PDB entry 3THS | X-ray diffraction, 2.50 A resolution | chains A and B of the 4 polymer chains in the assembly

# Chain A (and B)
Molecule: Glycine N-methyltransferase
Source organism: Rattus norvegicus
Notes: EC 2.1.1.20; chain B of this document is another copy of the same molecule, construct and numbering; everything in this record applies to it too
UniProtKB: P13255 (GNMT_RAT); residues 1-292 here correspond to UniProt positions 2-293 (UniProt number = residue number + 1)
Sequence (293 residues; each row starts with the number of its first residue):
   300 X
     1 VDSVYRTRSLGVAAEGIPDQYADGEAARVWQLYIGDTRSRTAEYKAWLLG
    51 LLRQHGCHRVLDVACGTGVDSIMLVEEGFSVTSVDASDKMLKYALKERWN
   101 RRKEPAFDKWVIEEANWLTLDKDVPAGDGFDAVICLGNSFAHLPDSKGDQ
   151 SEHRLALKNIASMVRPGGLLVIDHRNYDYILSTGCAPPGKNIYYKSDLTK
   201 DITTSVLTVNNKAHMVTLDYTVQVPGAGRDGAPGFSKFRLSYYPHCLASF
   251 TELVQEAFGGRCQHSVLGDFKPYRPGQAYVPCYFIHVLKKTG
Disordered / not traced: 225-233 (chain B: 226-232)
Differences from the reference sequence: acetylation (300)
Modified / non-standard residues: ACE (acetyl group) at position 300
Covalently attached groups: covalent link Val1-ACE_300
From the paper describing this entry:
  - binding site for 5-methyltetrahydrofolate pentaglutamate: Ser3, Val4, Tyr5, Leu207, His214, Thr217, Arg239
  - binding site for 5-methyltetrahydrofolate pentaglutamate: Ser3, Val4, Tyr5, Ser146, Leu207, Met215, Arg239
  - post-translational modification sites: Val1

# Chain A / chain B interface
Residue-residue contacts - 87 pairs, chain A then chain B:
  Arg6(A) - Arg239(B)  hydrogen bond (backbone-side chain)
  Thr7(A) - Arg239(B)
  Thr7(A) - Leu240(B)
  Thr7(A) - Ser241(B)  hydrogen bond (backbone-side chain)
  Arg8(A) - Arg239(B)
  Ser9(A) - Ala26(B)
  Ser9(A) - Phe238(B)
  Ser9(A) - Arg239(B)  hydrogen bond (side chain-backbone)
  Leu10(A) - Tyr21(B)  hydrophobic
  Gly11(A) - Ala27(B)
  Gly11(A) - Lys89(B)  hydrogen bond (backbone-side chain)
  Val12(A) - Trp30(B)  hydrophobic
  Val12(A) - Arg239(B)
  Val12(A) - Leu240(B)  hydrophobic
  Ala13(A) - Trp30(B)
  Ala13(A) - Ser87(B)
  Ala13(A) - Lys89(B)
  Ala14(A) - Ser87(B)
  Ala14(A) - Met90(B)  hydrophobic
  Ala14(A) - His142(B)
  Glu15(A) - Gly66(B)
  Glu15(A) - Asp85(B)
  Glu15(A) - Met90(B)
  Glu15(A) - Ser139(B)
  Glu15(A) - His142(B)  salt bridge
  Gly16(A) - Asp85(B)  hydrogen bond (backbone-side chain)
  Gly16(A) - Ala86(B)
  Gly16(A) - Trp117(B)
  Ile17(A) - Ala86(B)
  Ile17(A) - Ser87(B)
  Ile17(A) - His142(B)
  Pro18(A) - Ala86(B)
  Pro18(A) - Asn116(B)
  Asp19(A) - Ser87(B)  hydrogen bond
  Asp19(A) - Asp88(B)  hydrogen bond (side chain-backbone)
  Asp19(A) - Lys89(B)  hydrogen bond (side chain-backbone)
  Tyr21(A) - Leu10(B)  hydrophobic
  Tyr21(A) - Gly11(B)
  Ala26(A) - Ser9(B)
  Trp30(A) - Val12(B)  hydrophobic
  Trp30(A) - Ala13(B)
  Gly66(A) - Glu15(B)
  Asp85(A) - Glu15(B)
  Asp85(A) - Gly16(B)  hydrogen bond (side chain-backbone)
  Ala86(A) - Gly16(B)
  Ala86(A) - Ile17(B)
  Ala86(A) - Pro18(B)
  Ser87(A) - Ala13(B)
  Ser87(A) - Ala14(B)
  Ser87(A) - Ile17(B)
  Ser87(A) - Asp19(B)  hydrogen bond
  Asp88(A) - Asp19(B)  hydrogen bond (backbone-side chain)
  Asp88(A) - Lys92(B)  salt bridge
  Lys89(A) - Gly11(B)  hydrogen bond (side chain-backbone)
  Lys89(A) - Ala13(B)
  Lys89(A) - Asp19(B)  hydrogen bond (backbone-side chain)
  Met90(A) - Ala14(B)  hydrophobic
  Met90(A) - Glu15(B)
  Lys92(A) - Asp88(B)  salt bridge
  Lys92(A) - Glu114(B)  salt bridge
  Arg98(A) - Trp99(B)
  Trp99(A) - Arg98(B)
  Trp99(A) - Trp99(B)  hydrophobic
  Trp99(A) - Phe107(B)
  Trp99(A) - Asp108(B)
  Arg102(A) - Asp108(B)  salt bridge
  Lys103(A) - Asp108(B)  salt bridge
  Asp108(A) - Arg102(B)  salt bridge
  Asp108(A) - Lys103(B)  salt bridge
  Asn116(A) - Pro18(B)
  Trp117(A) - Gly16(B)
  Ser139(A) - Glu15(B)
  His142(A) - Ala14(B)
  His142(A) - Glu15(B)  hydrogen bond (side chain-backbone)
  His142(A) - Ile17(B)
  Ser205(A) - Tyr5(B)
  Met215(A) - Tyr5(B)  hydrophobic
  Thr217(A) - Tyr5(B)  hydrogen bond
  Phe238(A) - Ser9(B)
  Arg239(A) - Tyr5(B)
  Arg239(A) - Arg6(B)  hydrogen bond (side chain-backbone)
  Arg239(A) - Thr7(B)
  Arg239(A) - Arg8(B)
  Arg239(A) - Ser9(B)  hydrogen bond (backbone-side chain)
  Leu240(A) - Thr7(B)
  Leu240(A) - Val12(B)  hydrophobic
  Ser241(A) - Thr7(B)  hydrogen bond (side chain-backbone)
Other interface residues (no listed pair), chain A (47 interface residues in all): Tyr5, Ala27, Ala64, Lys96, Phe107, Leu143
Other interface residues (no listed pair), chain B (48 interface residues in all): Asp23, Ala64, Trp110, Leu143, Met215, Thr217

# Summary
47 residues of chain A and 48 residues of chain B are in contact; the contacts include 18 hydrogen bonds and 8
salt bridges. Polar pairs include Glu15(A)-His142(B), Asp88(A)-Lys92(B) and Lys92(A)-Glu114(B). The paper
reports a binding site for 5-methyltetrahydrofolate pentaglutamate at Ser3(A), Val4(A) and Tyr5(A) among
others; a modification site at Val1(A).
Chain A and chain B are both Glycine N-methyltransferase (Rattus norvegicus); the structure, Crystal structure
of rat native liver Glycine N-methyltransferase complexed with 5-methyltetrahydrofolate pentaglutamate, was
determined by X-ray diffraction, deposited together with 3THR.
